5VOY - chains D and E of the 33 polymer chains in the assembly; structure by electron microscopy, 7.90 A resolution (low resolution: residue-level contacts below are approximate; hydrogen-bond / salt-bridge calls are withheld).

Chain D:
Molecule: V-type proton ATPase subunit B
Organism: Saccharomyces cerevisiae (strain ATCC 204508 / S288c)
UniProt: P16140 (VATB_YEAST); residue numbers follow UniProt; this construct covers 1-517
Chain sequence (517 residues; numbered 1 to 517; the number before each row is that of its first residue):
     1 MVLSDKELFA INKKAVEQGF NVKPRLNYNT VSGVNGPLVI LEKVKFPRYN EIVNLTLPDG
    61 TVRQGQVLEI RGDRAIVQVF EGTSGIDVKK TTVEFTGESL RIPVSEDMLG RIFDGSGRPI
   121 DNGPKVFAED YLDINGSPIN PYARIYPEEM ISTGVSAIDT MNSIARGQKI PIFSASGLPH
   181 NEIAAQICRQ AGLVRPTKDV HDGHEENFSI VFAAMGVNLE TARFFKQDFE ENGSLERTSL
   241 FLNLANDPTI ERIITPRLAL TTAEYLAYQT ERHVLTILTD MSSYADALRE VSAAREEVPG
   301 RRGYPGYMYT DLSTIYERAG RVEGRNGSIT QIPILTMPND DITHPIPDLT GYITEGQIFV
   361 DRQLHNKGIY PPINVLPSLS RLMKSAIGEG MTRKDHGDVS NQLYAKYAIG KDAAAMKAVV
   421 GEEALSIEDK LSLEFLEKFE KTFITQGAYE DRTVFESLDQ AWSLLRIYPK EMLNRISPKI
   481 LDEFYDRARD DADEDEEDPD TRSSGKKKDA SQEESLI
Unresolved in the structure: 1-28, 486-517
Curated features (UniProtKB/Swiss-Prot):
  - binding site (ATP): Arg-381
  - modified residue (Phosphoserine): Ser-4, Ser-137, Ser-503, Ser-504, Ser-511, Ser-515
  - cross-link (Glycyl lysine isopeptide (Lys-Gly)): Lys-14 (interchain with G-Cter in ubiquitin), Lys-508 (interchain with G-Cter in ubiquitin)

Chain E:
Molecule: V-type proton ATPase catalytic subunit A
Organism: Saccharomyces cerevisiae (strain ATCC 204508 / S288c)
Notes: EC 3.6.3.14, 3.1.-.-
UniProt: P17255 (VATA_YEAST); numbering as in UniProt; present here: 1-283, 738-1071
Chain sequence (617 residues; row label = number of the first residue in the row; note: 454 numbers in that range are skipped by the numbering (no residue carries them; nothing is unmodelled there)):
     1 MAGAIENARK EIKRISLEDH AESEYGAIYS VSGPVVIAEN MIGCAMYELV KVGHDNLVGE
    61 VIRIDGDKAT IQVYEETAGL TVGDPVLRTG KPLSVELGPG LMETIYDGIQ RPLKAIKEES
   121 QSIYIPRGID TPALDRTIKW QFTPGKFQVG DHISGGDIYG SVFENSLISS HKILLPPRSR
   181 GTITWIAPAG EYTLDEKILE VEFDGKKSDF TLYHTWPVRV PRPVTEKLSA DYPLLTGQRV
   241 LDALFPCVQG GTTCIPGAFG CGKTVISQSL SKYSNSDAII YVG
   738 CGERGNEMAE VLMEFPELYT EMSGTKEPIM KRTTLVANTS NMPVAAREAS IYTGITLAEY
   798 FRDQGKNVSM IADSSSRWAE ALREISGRLG EMPADQGFPA YLGAKLASFY ERAGKAVALG
   858 SPDRTGSVSI VAAVSPAGGD FSDPVTTATL GITQVFWGLD KKLAQRKHFP SINTSVSYSK
   918 YTNVLNKFYD SNYPEFPVLR DRMKEILSNA EELEQVVQLV GKSALSDSDK ITLDVATLIK
   978 EDFLQQNGYS TYDAFCPIWK TFDMMRAFIS YHDEAQKAVA NGANWSKLAD STGDVKHAVS
  1038 SSKFFEPSRG EKEVHGEFEK LLSTMQERFA ESTD
Unresolved in the structure: 1-24
Curated features (UniProtKB/Swiss-Prot):
  - binding site (ATP): Gly-257 to Thr-264
  - modified residue: Ala-2 (N-acetylalanine), Thr-131 (Phosphothreonine), Ser-858 (Phosphoserine), Ser-928 (Phosphoserine)
  - mutagenesis: Cys-738 (C738S: Reduces splicing reaction speed. Inhibits splicing; when associated with S-284; N-362 and S-737 in X10SSS VDE)

Interface between chain D and chain E:
Pairs across the interface - 20 pairs, chain D then chain E:
  Ser-32(D) / Gly-66(E)
  Gly-33(D) / Ile-64(E)
  Val-34(D) / Arg-63(E)
  Val-34(D) / Ile-64(E)
  Ile-86(D) / Cys-44(E)
  Ile-86(D) / Ala-45(E)
  Asp-87(D) / Cys-44(E)
  Val-88(D) / Cys-44(E)
  Lys-89(D) / Gly-43(E)
  Ser-176(D) / Val-913(E)
  Gly-177(D) / Val-913(E)
  Gly-177(D) / Ser-914(E)
  Gly-177(D) / Tyr-915(E)
  Ala-245(D) / Ser-845(E)
  Asn-246(D) / Ser-845(E)
  Glu-290(D) / Ala-837(E)
  Gly-303(D) / Ala-831(E)
  Asn-366(D) / Asp-938(E)
  Asn-366(D) / Lys-941(E)
  Asn-366(D) / Glu-942(E)
Other interface residues (no listed pair), chain D (17 interface residues in all): Gly-85, Tyr-304, Lys-367
Other interface residues (no listed pair), chain E (21 interface residues in all): Met-46, Asp-65, Gln-833, Ala-841, Ala-844, Ser-912

Summary:
17 residues of chain D and 21 residues of chain E are in contact. Curated annotation (UniProt) lists
ATP-binding residue Arg-381(D) on chain D; 8 ATP-binding residues and one mutagenesis site on chain E.
Here chain D is V-type proton ATPase subunit B and chain E is V-type proton ATPase catalytic subunit A, both
from Saccharomyces cerevisiae (strain ATCC 204508 / S288c). Entry 5VOY (Yeast V-ATPase in complex with
Legionella pneumophila effector SidK (rotational state 2)) was determined by electron microscopy, deposited
together with 5VOZ, 5VOX, 5UF5 and 5UFK.
